Entry 4H2B (X-ray diffraction, 1.70 A resolution); this record covers chain A.

== Chain A ==
Molecule: 5'-nucleotidase
Source organism: Homo sapiens
Notes: EC 3.1.3.5
UniProtKB: P21589 (5NTD_HUMAN); residues 27-549 here = UniProt positions 27-549
Sequence (547 residues; row label = number of the first residue in the row):
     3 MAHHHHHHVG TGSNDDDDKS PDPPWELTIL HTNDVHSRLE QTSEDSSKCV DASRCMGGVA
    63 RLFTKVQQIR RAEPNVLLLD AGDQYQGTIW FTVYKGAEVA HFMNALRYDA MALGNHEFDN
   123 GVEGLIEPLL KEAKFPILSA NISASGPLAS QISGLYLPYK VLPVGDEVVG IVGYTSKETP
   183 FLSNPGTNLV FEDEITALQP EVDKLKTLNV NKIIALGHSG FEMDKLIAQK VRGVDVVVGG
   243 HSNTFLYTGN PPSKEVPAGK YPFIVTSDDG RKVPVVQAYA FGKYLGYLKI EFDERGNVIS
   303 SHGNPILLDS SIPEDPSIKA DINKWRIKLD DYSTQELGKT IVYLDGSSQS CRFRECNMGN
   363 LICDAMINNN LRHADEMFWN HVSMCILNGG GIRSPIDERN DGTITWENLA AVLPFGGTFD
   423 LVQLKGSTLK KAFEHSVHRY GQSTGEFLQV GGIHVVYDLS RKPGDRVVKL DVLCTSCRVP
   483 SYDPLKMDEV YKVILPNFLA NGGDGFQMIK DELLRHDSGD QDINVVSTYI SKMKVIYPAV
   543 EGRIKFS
Unresolved in the structure: 3-25
Differences from the reference sequence: initiating methionine (3); expression tag (4-26); engineered mutation Asp-53 (Asn in P21589), Ser-145 (Lys in P21589), Ser-147 (Lys in P21589), Asp-311 (Asn in P21589), Asp-333 (Asn in P21589), Asp-403 (Asn in P21589), Ser-478 (Lys in P21589); variant Ala-376 (Thr in P21589)
Disulfide bonds: Cys-51/Cys-57, Cys-353/Cys-358, Cys-365/Cys-387, Cys-476/Cys-479
Bound ions: Zn2+ site 1: Asp-36, His-38, Asp-85; Zn2+ site 2: Asp-85, Asn-117, His-220, His-243; Ca2+: Asn-213, Asp-237, Gly-298
Ligand contacts: Baicalin (0XE; 5,6-dihydroxy-4-oxo-2-phenyl-4H-chromen-7-yl beta-D-glucopyranosiduronic acid): Asp-47, Ser-49, Arg-354, Asn-390, Gly-392, Gly-393, Arg-395, Phe-417, Thr-446, Gly-447, Phe-500, Asp-506
Swiss-Prot annotation at these positions:
  - binding site (Zn(2+)): Asp-36, His-38, Asp-85, Asn-117, His-220, His-243
  - binding site (AMP): Arg-354, Asn-390, Arg-395, Phe-417, Phe-500, Asp-506
  - binding site (IMP): Arg-354, Asn-390, Arg-395, Phe-417, Phe-500, Asp-506
  - site (Transition state stabilizer): His-118, Asp-121
  - lipidation: Ser-549 (GPI-anchor amidated serine)
  - natural variant: Cys-358 (C358Y: In CALJA), Ala-376 (T376A: this construct carries the variant)

== In short ==
Bound to chain A: Baicalin. Asp-36, His-38 and Asp-85 coordinate Zn2+ site 1. Asp-85, Asn-117, His-220 and
His-243 coordinate Zn2+ site 2. UniProt lists 6 Zn2+-binding residues, 6 AMP-binding residues and 6
IMP-binding residues.
Chain A is 5'-nucleotidase (Homo sapiens); the structure, Human ecto-5'-nucleotidase (CD73): crystal form II
(open) in complex with Baicalin, was determined by X-ray diffraction together with 4H1Y, 4H2F, 4H2G and 4H2I
from the same study.
